PDB entry 2VPW | X-ray diffraction, 3.10 A resolution | chains F and G of the 6 polymer chains in the assembly

Chain F:
Molecule: Nrfc protein
Organism: Thermus thermophilus
UniProtKB: Q72LA5 (Q72LA5_THET2); numbering as in UniProt (aligned over 1-195)
Sequence (195 residues; numbered 1 to 195; the number before each row is that of its first residue):
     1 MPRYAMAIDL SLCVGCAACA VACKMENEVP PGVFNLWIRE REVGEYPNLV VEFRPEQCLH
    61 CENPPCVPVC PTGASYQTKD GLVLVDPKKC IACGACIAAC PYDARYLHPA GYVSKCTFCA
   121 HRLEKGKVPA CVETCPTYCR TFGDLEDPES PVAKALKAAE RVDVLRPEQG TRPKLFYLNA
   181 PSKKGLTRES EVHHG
Disordered / not traced: 195
Ion coordination: 4Fe-4S cluster Fe site 1: Cys13, Cys16, Cys19, Cys135; 4Fe-4S cluster Fe site 2: Cys23, Cys116, Cys119, Cys131; 4Fe-4S cluster Fe site 3: Cys58, Cys61, Cys66, Cys100; 4Fe-4S cluster Fe site 4: Cys70, Cys90, Cys93, Cys96
Residues lining bound ligands:
  - 4Fe-4S cluster (SF4), molecule 1: Met6, Cys23, Asn27, Asn35, Leu36, Gln57, Cys116, Thr117, Phe118, Cys119, Pro129, Ala130, Cys131
  - 4Fe-4S cluster (SF4), molecule 2: Ile8, Cys13, Val14, Gly15, Cys16, Ala17, Ala18, Cys19, Ile38, Pro55, Cys135, Pro136, Thr137, Cys139, Arg140
  - 4Fe-4S cluster (SF4), molecule 3: Cys58, Leu59, His60, Cys61, Pro64, Pro65, Cys66, Val83, Cys100, Pro101, Tyr102, Ala104, Arg105, Lys115
  - 4Fe-4S cluster (SF4), molecule 4: Cys70, Pro71, Thr72, Ala74, Ser75, Val85, Lys89, Cys90, Ile91, Ala92, Cys93, Gly94, Ala95, Cys96, Arg105, Val113
What the authors report for this chain:
  - binding site for menaquinone-7: Ile91 to Ala95

Chain G:
Molecule: Hypothetical membrane spanning protein
Organism: Thermus thermophilus
UniProtKB: Q72LA6 (Q72LA6_THET2); residues 0-252 here correspond to UniProt positions 1-253 (UniProt number = residue number + 1)
Sequence (253 residues; row label = number of the first residue in the row; numbering starts at 0):
     0 MAEFYGLPNA QEFWHWTNAL HFVLVGLAGG VALLAALLHL KGDAEARRYT LYALMLIALD
    60 LFILWAESPA RFRFTHIWLF LSFHPTSPIW WGAWGLGLGF LTGGLLYLGK GSQRALAWAL
   120 LVFSLVALSY PGLALAVNLN RPLWNGLMAG LFPLTALVLA LGLAALLKSP WALFPLRVLA
   180 GASLLLALLY PLTLPPEARG HLLEEAGFWY GLFLLLGLGT FWQERLAPWA GLLAAAGLRA
   240 LLVLAGQWQG LGL
Disordered / not traced: 0, 252
Residues lining bound ligands: menaquinone-7 (MQ7): Trp13, Asn17, His20, Phe21, Leu60, Leu63, Trp64, Glu66, His75, Leu78, Ile88, Ala92, Tyr129

Chain F / chain G interface:
Contacting residue pairs - 89 pairs, chain F then chain G:
  Gly15(F) - Tyr4(G)
  Ala17(F) - Tyr4(G)  hydrophobic
  Gly32(F) - Gln10(G)
  Val33(F) - Asn8(G)
  Val33(F) - Gln10(G)
  Phe34(F) - Gly5(G)
  Phe34(F) - Leu6(G)
  Phe34(F) - Asn8(G)
  Trp37(F) - Tyr4(G)
  Trp37(F) - Leu6(G)
  Trp37(F) - Pro7(G)
  Trp37(F) - Asn8(G)
  Ile38(F) - Glu2(G)
  Ile38(F) - Phe3(G)
  Ile38(F) - Tyr4(G)  hydrogen bond (backbone-backbone)
  Arg39(F) - Glu2(G)
  Arg39(F) - Phe3(G)
  Glu40(F) - Ala1(G)  hydrogen bond (backbone-backbone)
  Glu40(F) - Glu2(G)  hydrogen bond (backbone-backbone)
  Arg41(F) - Ala1(G)
  Pro68(F) - Thr85(G)  hydrogen bond (backbone-side chain)
  Pro68(F) - Ser86(G)
  Val69(F) - Ser86(G)  hydrogen bond (backbone-side chain)
  Val69(F) - Val136(G)  hydrophobic
  Cys70(F) - His83(G)
  Cys70(F) - Ser86(G)
  Pro71(F) - Leu78(G)  hydrophobic
  Pro71(F) - His83(G)
  Pro71(F) - Ser86(G)
  Pro71(F) - Ile88(G)  hydrophobic
  Pro71(F) - Trp89(G)
  Thr72(F) - Trp77(G)
  Thr72(F) - Ser81(G)  hydrogen bond (backbone-side chain)
  Thr72(F) - His83(G)  hydrogen bond (backbone-side chain)
  Gly73(F) - His83(G)
  Pro87(F) - Arg72(G)  hydrogen bond (backbone-side chain)
  Lys88(F) - Thr74(G)
  Lys88(F) - Trp77(G)
  Lys89(F) - Trp77(G)
  Cys90(F) - Ala69(G)
  Cys90(F) - Arg72(G)  hydrogen bond (backbone-side chain)
  Cys90(F) - Thr74(G)  hydrogen bond (backbone-side chain)
  Ile91(F) - Ser67(G)  hydrogen bond (backbone-side chain)
  Ile91(F) - Ala69(G)
  Ile91(F) - Thr74(G)
  Ile91(F) - His75(G)
  Ile91(F) - Leu78(G)  hydrophobic
  Ala92(F) - Pro68(G)
  Ala92(F) - Ala69(G)  hydrophobic
  Cys93(F) - Trp13(G)  hydrogen bond (backbone-side chain)
  Gly94(F) - Trp13(G)
  Ala95(F) - Asn137(G)
  Ile97(F) - Phe12(G)  hydrophobic
  Ile97(F) - Arg140(G)  hydrogen bond (backbone-side chain)
  Ala98(F) - Phe12(G)  hydrophobic
  Ala98(F) - Trp13(G)  hydrophobic
  Ala98(F) - Asn137(G)
  Ala98(F) - Asn139(G)  hydrogen bond (backbone-side chain)
  Ala98(F) - Arg140(G)  hydrogen bond (backbone-side chain)
  Ala99(F) - Asn137(G)
  Ala99(F) - Asn139(G)  hydrogen bond (backbone-side chain)
  Cys100(F) - Asn139(G)
  Cys100(F) - Arg140(G)
  Cys100(F) - Gln248(G)
  Pro101(F) - Asn139(G)
  Pro101(F) - Gln248(G)
  Tyr102(F) - Gln248(G)
  Asp103(F) - Pro7(G)
  Asp103(F) - Asn8(G)  hydrogen bond (backbone-backbone)
  Asp103(F) - Ala9(G)
  Asp103(F) - Gln248(G)
  Ala104(F) - Asn8(G)
  Arg105(F) - Asn8(G)
  Tyr106(F) - Asn8(G)
  Leu107(F) - Pro68(G)  hydrophobic
  Ala110(F) - Arg72(G)
  Gly111(F) - Pro68(G)
  Gly111(F) - Ala69(G)
  Gly111(F) - Arg72(G)  hydrogen bond (backbone-side chain)
  Tyr112(F) - Arg72(G)
  Arg166(F) - Asn139(G)  hydrogen bond (side chain-backbone)
  Arg166(F) - Gln248(G)  hydrogen bond (side chain-backbone)
  Gln169(F) - Leu138(G)
  Gln169(F) - Asn139(G)
  Arg188(F) - Leu250(G)
  Glu189(F) - Leu250(G)
  Glu189(F) - Gly251(G)
  Ser190(F) - Leu250(G)
  Ser190(F) - Gly251(G)
Also at the interface, not in a pair above, chain G (35 interface residues in all): Trp143

Summary:
The interface between chain F and chain G involves 44 residues on one side and 35 on the other; the contacts
include 20 hydrogen bonds. Polar contacts include Pro68(F)-Thr85(G), Val69(F)-Ser86(G) and Thr72(F)-Ser81(G).
Bound to chain F: 4 copies of 4Fe-4S cluster. Chain G binds menaquinone-7. From the paper: a binding site for
menaquinone-7 at Ile91(F).
Here chain F is Nrfc protein and chain G is Hypothetical membrane spanning protein, both from Thermus
thermophilus. Entry 2VPW (Polysulfide reductase with bound menaquinone) was determined by X-ray diffraction
(same publication as 2VPX, 2VPY and 2VPZ).
